Entry 9CIA (electron microscopy, 3.39 A resolution); this record covers chains A and e of the 12 polymer chains in the assembly.

== Chain A ==
Molecule: UCHT1 Fab 2
From: Homo sapiens
Notes: antibody fragment or engineered binder
Amino-acid sequence (107 residues; row label = number of the first residue in the row):
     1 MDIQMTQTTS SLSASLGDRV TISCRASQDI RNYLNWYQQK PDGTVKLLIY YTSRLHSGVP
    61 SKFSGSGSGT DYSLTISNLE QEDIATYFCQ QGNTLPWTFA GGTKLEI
Unresolved in the structure: 1, 106-107
Disulfide bonds: Cys24-Cys89

== Chain e ==
Molecule: T-cell surface glycoprotein CD3 epsilon chain
From: Homo sapiens
UniProt: P07766 (CD3E_HUMAN); residues 33-155 here = UniProt positions 33-155
Amino-acid sequence (123 residues; numbered 33 to 155; the number before each row is that of its first residue):
    33 QTPYKVSISG TTVILTCPQY PGSEILWQHN DKNIGGDEDD KNIGSDEDHL SLKEFSELEQ
    93 SGYYVCYPRG SKPEDANFYL YLRARVCENC MEMDVMSVAT IVIVDICITG GLLLLVYYWS
   153 KNR
Disulfide bonds: Cys49-Cys98, Cys119-Cys122

== How chain A and chain e interact ==
Pairs across the interface - 8 pairs, chain A then chain e:
  Tyr33(A) - Lys104(e)
  Tyr33(A) - Glu106(e)
  Gly92(A) - Lys104(e)  hydrogen bond (backbone-side chain)
  Asn93(A) - Lys104(e)  hydrogen bond (backbone-side chain)
  Leu95(A) - Arg101(e)
  Leu95(A) - Gly102(e)
  Trp97(A) - Gly102(e)
  Trp97(A) - Lys104(e)
Other interface residues (no listed pair), chain A (6 interface residues in all): Arg31
Other interface residues (no listed pair), chain e (5 interface residues in all): Asp107

== Overview ==
6 residues of chain A face 5 of chain e across their interface, with 2 hydrogen bonds. Polar pairs include
Gly92(A)-Lys104(e) and Asn93(A)-Lys104(e).
Here chain A is UCHT1 Fab 2 and chain e is T-cell surface glycoprotein CD3 epsilon chain, both from Homo
sapiens. Entry 9CIA (T cell receptor complex) was determined by electron microscopy (same publication as
9CI8).
